Entry 7EGQ (electron microscopy, 3.35 A resolution); this record covers chains A and D of the 22 polymer chains in the assembly.

[Chain A]
Name: RNA-directed RNA polymerase
From: Severe acute respiratory syndrome coronavirus 2
Notes: EC 2.7.7.48
Reference sequence: P0DTD1 (R1AB_SARS2); residues 1-932 here correspond to UniProt positions 4393-5324 (UniProt number = residue number + 4392)
Chain sequence (932 residues; row label = number of the first residue in the row):
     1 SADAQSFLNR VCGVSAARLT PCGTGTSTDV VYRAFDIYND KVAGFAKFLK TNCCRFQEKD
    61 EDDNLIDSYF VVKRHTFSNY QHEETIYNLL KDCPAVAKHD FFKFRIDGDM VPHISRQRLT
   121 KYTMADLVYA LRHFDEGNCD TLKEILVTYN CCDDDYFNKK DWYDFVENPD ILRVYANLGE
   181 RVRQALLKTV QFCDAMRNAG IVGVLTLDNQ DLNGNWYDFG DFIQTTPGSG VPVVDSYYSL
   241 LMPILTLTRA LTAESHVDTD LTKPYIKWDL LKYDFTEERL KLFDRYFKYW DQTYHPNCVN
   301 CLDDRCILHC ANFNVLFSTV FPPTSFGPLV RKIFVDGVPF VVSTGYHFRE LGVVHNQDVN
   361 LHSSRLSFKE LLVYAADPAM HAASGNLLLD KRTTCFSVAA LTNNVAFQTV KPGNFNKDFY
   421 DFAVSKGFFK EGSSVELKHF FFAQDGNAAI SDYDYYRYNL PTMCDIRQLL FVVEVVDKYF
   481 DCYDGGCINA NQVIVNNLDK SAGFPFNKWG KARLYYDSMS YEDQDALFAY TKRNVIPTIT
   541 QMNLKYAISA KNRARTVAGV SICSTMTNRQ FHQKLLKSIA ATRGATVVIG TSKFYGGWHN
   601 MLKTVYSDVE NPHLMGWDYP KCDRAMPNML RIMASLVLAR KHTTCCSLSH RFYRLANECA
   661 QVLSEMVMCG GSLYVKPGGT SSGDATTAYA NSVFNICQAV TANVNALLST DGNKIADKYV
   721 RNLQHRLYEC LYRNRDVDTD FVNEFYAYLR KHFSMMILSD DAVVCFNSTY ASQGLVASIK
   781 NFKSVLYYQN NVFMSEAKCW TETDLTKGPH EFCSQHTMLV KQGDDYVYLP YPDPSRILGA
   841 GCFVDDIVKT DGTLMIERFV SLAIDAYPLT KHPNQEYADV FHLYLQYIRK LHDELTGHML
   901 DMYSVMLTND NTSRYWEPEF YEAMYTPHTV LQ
Not modelled in the structure: 1-3, 930-932
Swiss-Prot annotation at these positions:
  - region: Lys545 to Arg555 (Interaction with RMP Remdesivir), Thr582 to Pro620 (RdRp Palm N-ter)
  - active site: Ser759, Asp760, Asp761
  - binding site (Mn(2+)): Asn209, Asp218
  - binding site (Zn(2+)): His295, Cys301, Cys306, Cys310, Cys487, His642, Cys645, Cys646
  - site: Gln932 (Cleavage)

[Chain D]
Name: Non-structural protein 8
From: Severe acute respiratory syndrome coronavirus 2
Reference sequence: P0DTD1 (R1AB_SARS2); residues 1-198 here correspond to UniProt positions 3943-4140 (UniProt number = residue number + 3942)
Chain sequence (198 residues; each row starts with the number of its first residue):
     1 AIASEFSSLP SYAAFATAQE AYEQAVANGD SEVVLKKLKK SLNVAKSEFD RDAAMQRKLE
    61 KMADQAMTQM YKQARSEDKR AKVTSAMQTM LFTMLRKLDN DALNNIINNA RDGCVPLNII
   121 PLTTAAKLMV VIPDYNTYKN TCDGTTFTYA SALWEIQQVV DADSKIVQLS EISMDNSPNL
   181 AWPLIVTALR ANSAVKLQ
Not modelled in the structure: 1-5, 192-198
Swiss-Prot annotation at these positions:
  - site: Gln198 (Cleavage)

[How chain A and chain D interact]
Residue-residue contacts (20):
  Lys417(A) with Met90(D); Thr93(D)
  Ile847(A) with Lys79(D)
  Val848(A) with Ser76(D); Arg80(D)
  Thr850(A) with Lys79(D), hydrogen bond (backbone-side chain)
  Asp851(A) with Arg75(D); Lys79(D), salt bridge
  Thr853(A) with Tyr71(D); Arg75(D)
  Leu854(A) with Lys72(D); Arg75(D)
  Leu895(A) with Tyr71(D), hydrophobic
  His898(A) with Arg75(D), hydrogen bond
  Met902(A) with Tyr71(D), hydrophobic; Arg75(D)
  Tyr903(A) with Met67(D), hydrophobic; Tyr71(D)
  Val905(A) with Met67(D), hydrophobic
  Thr908(A) with Asp64(D)
Other interface residues (no listed pair), chain A (15 interface residues in all): Phe415, Met899
Other interface residues (no listed pair), chain D (14 interface residues in all): Thr68, Met70, Val83, Met94

[Summary]
Chain A and chain D form an interface of 15 and 14 residues respectively; the contacts include 2 hydrogen
bonds and 1 salt bridge. Polar pairs include Asp851(A)-Lys79(D), Thr850(A)-Lys79(D) and His898(A)-Arg75(D).
Chain A is RNA-directed RNA polymerase and chain D is Non-structural protein 8, both from Severe acute
respiratory syndrome coronavirus 2; the structure, Co-transcriptional capping machineries in SARS-CoV-2 RTC:
Coupling of N7-methyltransferase and 3'-5' exoribonuclease with polymerase reveals mechanisms ..., was
determined by electron microscopy (same publication as 7EIZ).
